PDB entry 4BK5 | X-ray diffraction, 4.00 A resolution | chains A and C

Chain A:
Name: Ephrin type-A receptor 4
From: Homo sapiens
Notes: EC 2.7.10.1; fragment: hepha4 ectodomain, residues 20-547
Reference sequence: P54764 (EPHA4_HUMAN); residues 20-547 here = UniProt positions 20-547
Amino-acid sequence (568 residues; each row starts with the number of its first residue; numbers below 1 keep their minus sign (Met-11 is residue -11)):
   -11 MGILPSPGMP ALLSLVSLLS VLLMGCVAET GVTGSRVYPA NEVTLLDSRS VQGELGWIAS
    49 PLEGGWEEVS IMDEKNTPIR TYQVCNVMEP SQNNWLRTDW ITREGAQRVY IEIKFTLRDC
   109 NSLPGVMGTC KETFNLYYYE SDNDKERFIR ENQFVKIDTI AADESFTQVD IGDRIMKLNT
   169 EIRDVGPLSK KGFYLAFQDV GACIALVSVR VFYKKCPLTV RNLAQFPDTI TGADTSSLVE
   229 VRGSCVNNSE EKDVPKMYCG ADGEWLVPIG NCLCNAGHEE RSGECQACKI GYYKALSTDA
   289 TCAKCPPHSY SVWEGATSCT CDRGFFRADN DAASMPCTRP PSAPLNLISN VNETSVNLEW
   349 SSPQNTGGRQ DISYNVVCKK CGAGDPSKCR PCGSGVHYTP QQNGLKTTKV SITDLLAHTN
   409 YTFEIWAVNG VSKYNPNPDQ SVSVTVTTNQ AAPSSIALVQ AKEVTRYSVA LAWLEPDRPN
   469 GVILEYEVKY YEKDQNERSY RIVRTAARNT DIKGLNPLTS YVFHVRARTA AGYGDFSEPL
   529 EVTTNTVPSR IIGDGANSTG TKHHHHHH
Unresolved in the structure: -11 to 26, 534-556
Differences from the reference sequence: expression tag (-11 to 19, 548-556)
Swiss-Prot annotation at these positions:
  - glycosylation (N-linked (GlcNAc...) asparagine): Asn235, Asn340, Asn408, Asn545
  - natural variant: Gly370 (G370E: In a bladder carcinoma NOS sample), Ser399 (S399F: In a metastatic melanoma sample)
  - mutagenesis: Gln40 (Q40A: 10-fold reduced affinity for EFNB2; when associated with A-42), Glu42 (E42A: 10-fold reduced affinity for EFNB2; when associated with A-40)
Cystine bridges: Cys73-Cys191, Cys108-Cys118, Cys204-Cys247, Cys233-Cys260, Cys262-Cys273, Cys276-Cys290, Cys293-Cys307, Cys309-Cys325, Cys366-Cys380, Cys369-Cys377
Reported in the primary citation:
  - mutagenesis - L254D/V255D/I257D: decreased localization

Chain C:
Name: Ephrin-A5
From: Homo sapiens
Notes: EC 2.7.10.1; fragment: hephrina5 receptor binding domain, residues 27-166
Reference sequence: P52803 (EFNA5_HUMAN); the author numbering skips numbers that UniProt does not, so the offset changes along the chain: 31-148 = UniProt 27-144; 150-171 = UniProt 145-166
Amino-acid sequence (180 residues; numbered 0 to 180; 1 number in that range is skipped by the numbering (no residue carries it; nothing is unmodelled there); the number before each row is that of its first residue; numbering starts at 0):
     0 MGILPSPGMP ALLSLVSLLS VLLMGCVAET GAVADRYAVY WNSSNPRFQR GDYHIDVCIN
    60 DYLDVFCPHY EDSVPEDKTE RYVLYMVNFD GYSACDHTSK GFKRWECNRP HSPNGPLKFS
   120 EKFQLFTPFS LGFEFRPGRE YFYISSAIP
   150 DNGRRSCLKL KVFVRPTNSC MKGTKHHHHH H
Unresolved in the structure: 0-33, 172-180
Differences from the reference sequence: expression tag (0-30, 172-180)
Swiss-Prot annotation at these positions:
  - glycosylation: Asn41 (N-linked (GlcNAc...) asparagine)
Cystine bridges: Cys57-Cys169, Cys66-Cys106, Cys94-Cys156

Interface between chain A and chain C:
Residue-residue contacts (27):
  Glu55(A) - Tyr61(C)  hydrogen bond
  Glu55(A) - Lys121(C)  salt bridge
  Gln71(A) - Thr126(C)
  Gln71(A) - Pro127(C)
  Gln71(A) - Phe128(C)
  Val72(A) - Pro127(C)
  Cys73(A) - Pro127(C)  hydrophobic
  Met76(A) - Phe125(C)  hydrophobic
  Thr104(A) - Pro127(C)
  Thr104(A) - Ser129(C)
  Arg106(A) - Phe125(C)
  Arg106(A) - Thr126(C)  hydrogen bond (side chain-backbone)
  Arg106(A) - Glu133(C)  salt bridge
  Leu111(A) - Phe125(C)  hydrophobic
  Arg162(A) - Ser129(C)
  Arg162(A) - Leu130(C)
  Arg162(A) - Glu133(C)  salt bridge
  Ile163(A) - Ser129(C)
  Met164(A) - Phe128(C)  hydrophobic
  Met164(A) - Ser129(C)  hydrogen bond
  Met164(A) - Leu130(C)  hydrophobic
  Lys165(A) - Ser129(C)
  Cys191(A) - Pro127(C)  hydrophobic
  Ile192(A) - Pro127(C)
  Ala193(A) - Pro127(C)
  Ala193(A) - Phe128(C)
  Val195(A) - Phe128(C)  hydrophobic
Interface residues without a listed pair, chain A (20 interface residues in all): Ile59, Leu105, Pro112, Val157
Interface residues without a listed pair, chain C (11 interface residues in all): Gln123, Leu124

In short:
The interface between chain A and chain C involves 20 residues on one side and 11 on the other; the contacts
include 3 hydrogen bonds and 3 salt bridges. Polar contacts include Glu55(A)-Lys121(C), Arg106(A)-Glu133(C)
and Arg162(A)-Glu133(C). UniProt lists 2 mutagenesis sites on chain A. From the paper: L254D/V255D/I257D of
chain A reduce localization.
Chain A is Ephrin type-A receptor 4 and chain C is Ephrin-A5, both from Homo sapiens; the structure, crystal
structure of the human EphA4 ectodomain in complex with human ephrin A5 (amine-methylated sample), was
determined by X-ray diffraction together with 4BK4, 4BKA and 4BKF from the same study.
